PDB entry 8UL4 | X-ray diffraction, 1.75 A resolution | chain 1

Chain 1:
Molecule: rsKiiro cis structure
Source organism: Lobophyllia hemprichii
Chain sequence (220 residues; numbered 1 to 222; 2 numbers in that range are skipped by the numbering (no residue carries them; nothing is unmodelled there); the number before each row is that of its first residue):
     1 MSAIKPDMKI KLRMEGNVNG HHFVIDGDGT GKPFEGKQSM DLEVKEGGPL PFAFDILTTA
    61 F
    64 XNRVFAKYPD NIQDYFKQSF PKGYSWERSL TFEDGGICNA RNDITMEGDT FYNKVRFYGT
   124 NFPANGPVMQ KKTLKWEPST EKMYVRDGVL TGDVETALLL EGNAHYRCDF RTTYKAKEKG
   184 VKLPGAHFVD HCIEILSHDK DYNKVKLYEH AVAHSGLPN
Unresolved in the structure: 1, 222
Modified / non-standard residues: PIA ([(4Z)-2-[(1S)-1-aminoethyl]-4-(4-hydroxybenzylidene)-5-oxo-4,5-dihydro-1H-imidazol-1-yl]acetic acid) at position 64
Covalently attached groups: covalent link Phe61-PIA_64

Overview:
Chain 1 is rsKiiro cis structure (Lobophyllia hemprichii); the structure, Structure of rsKiiro using SSX after
illumination with 6.74 mJ/mm^2 of 405 nm light, was determined by X-ray diffraction, deposited together with
8UL0, 8UL1, 8UL2, 8UL3 and 8UL5.
